Entry 8XXU (electron microscopy, 2.54 A resolution); this record covers chains B and C of the 5 polymer chains in the assembly.

== Chain B ==
Molecule: Guanine nucleotide-binding protein G(i) subunit alpha-1
Source organism: Homo sapiens
UniProt: P63096 (GNAI1_HUMAN); residue numbers follow UniProt; this construct covers 1-354
Amino-acid sequence (354 residues; each row starts with the number of its first residue):
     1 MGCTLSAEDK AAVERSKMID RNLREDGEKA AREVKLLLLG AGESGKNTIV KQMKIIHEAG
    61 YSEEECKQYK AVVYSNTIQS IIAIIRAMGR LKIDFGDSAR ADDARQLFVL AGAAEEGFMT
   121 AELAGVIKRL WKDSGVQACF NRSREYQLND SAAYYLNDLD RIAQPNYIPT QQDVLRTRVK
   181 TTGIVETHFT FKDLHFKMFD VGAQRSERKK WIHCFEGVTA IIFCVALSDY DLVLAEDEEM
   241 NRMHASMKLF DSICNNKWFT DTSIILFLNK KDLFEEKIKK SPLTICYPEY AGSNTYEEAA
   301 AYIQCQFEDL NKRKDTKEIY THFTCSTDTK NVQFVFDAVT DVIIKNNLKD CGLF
Not modelled in the structure: 1-3, 58-180, 236-238
Construct notes: engineered mutation Asn47 (Ser in P63096), Ala203 (Gly in P63096), Ala245 (Glu in P63096), Ser326 (Ala in P63096)

== Chain C ==
Molecule: Guanine nucleotide-binding protein G(I)/G(S)/G(T) subunit beta-1
Source organism: Homo sapiens
UniProt: P62873 (GBB1_HUMAN); numbering as in UniProt (aligned over 2-340)
Amino-acid sequence (345 residues; numbered -4 to 340; the number before each row is that of its first residue; numbers below 1 keep their minus sign (Met-4 is residue -4)):
    -4 MGSLLQSELD QLRQEAEQLK NQIRDARKAC ADATLSQITN NIDPVGRIQM RTRRTLRGHL
    56 AKIYAMHWGT DSRLLVSASQ DGKLIIWDSY TTNKVHAIPL RSSWVMTCAY APSGNYVACG
   116 GLDNICSIYN LKTREGNVRV SRELAGHTGY LSCCRFLDDN QIVTSSGDTT CALWDIETGQ
   176 QTTTFTGHTG DVMSLSLAPD TRLFVSGACD ASAKLWDVRE GMCRQTFTGH ESDINAICFF
   236 PNGNAFATGS DDATCRLFDL RADQELMTYS HDNIICGITS VSFSKSGRLL LAGYDDFNCN
   296 VWDALKADRA GVLAGHDNRV SCLGVTDDGM AVATGSWDSF LKIWN
Not modelled in the structure: -4 to 3
Construct notes: initiating methionine (-4); expression tag (-3 to 1)

== How chain B and chain C interact ==
Residue-residue contacts (43; chain B residue first):
  Val13(B) - Asn88(C)
  Arg15(B) - Lys89(C)
  Arg15(B) - Val90(C)  hydrogen bond (side chain-backbone)
  Ser16(B) - Asn88(C)
  Ser16(B) - Lys89(C)  hydrogen bond (side chain-backbone)
  Ile19(B) - Lys89(C)
  Ile19(B) - Ala92(C)  hydrophobic
  Asp20(B) - Lys89(C)  salt bridge
  Leu23(B) - Leu55(C)
  Leu23(B) - Lys78(C)
  Leu23(B) - Ile80(C)  hydrophobic
  Asp26(B) - Lys78(C)  salt bridge
  Gly27(B) - Leu55(C)
  Thr182(B) - Asp118(C)
  Thr182(B) - Asn119(C)  hydrogen bond
  Thr182(B) - His142(C)
  Thr182(B) - Thr143(C)
  Gly183(B) - Leu117(C)
  Gly183(B) - Asn119(C)
  Ile184(B) - Trp99(C)
  Ile184(B) - Leu117(C)  hydrophobic
  Phe199(B) - Trp99(C)
  Gln204(B) - Asn119(C)  hydrogen bond
  Gln204(B) - Gly144(C)
  Gln204(B) - Tyr145(C)
  Ser206(B) - Gly162(C)
  Ser206(B) - Asp186(C)
  Glu207(B) - Asp186(C)  hydrogen bond (backbone-side chain)
  Lys209(B) - Asp228(C)  salt bridge
  Lys210(B) - Met188(C)
  Lys210(B) - Asn230(C)  hydrogen bond
  Trp211(B) - Tyr145(C)
  His213(B) - Tyr59(C)
  His213(B) - Trp332(C)
  Cys214(B) - Tyr59(C)
  Cys214(B) - Gln75(C)
  Cys214(B) - Trp99(C)
  Phe215(B) - Trp99(C)  hydrophobic
  Phe215(B) - Leu117(C)  hydrophobic
  Glu216(B) - Lys57(C)  salt bridge
  Lys257(B) - Arg314(C)
  Trp258(B) - Arg314(C)
  Trp258(B) - Trp332(C)  hydrophobic
Other interface residues (no listed pair), chain B (27 interface residues in all): Ala12, Arg24, Lys35
Other interface residues (no listed pair), chain C (29 interface residues in all): Gly53, Thr87, His91, Met101

== In short ==
27 residues of chain B and 29 residues of chain C are in contact, with 6 hydrogen bonds and 4 salt bridges.
Polar contacts include Asp20(B)-Lys89(C), Asp26(B)-Lys78(C) and Lys209(B)-Asp228(C).
Chain B is Guanine nucleotide-binding protein G(i) subunit alpha-1 and chain C is Guanine nucleotide-binding
protein G(I)/G(S)/G(T) subunit beta-1, both from Homo sapiens; the structure, Cryo-EM Structure of the
Prostaglandin D2 Receptor 2 Coupled to G Protein, was determined by electron microscopy (same publication as
8XXV and 9IYB).
